Entry 8YNM (electron microscopy, 3.49 A resolution); this record covers chains B and I of the 11 polymer chains in the assembly.

== Chain B ==
Protein: Caspase-8 subunit p10
Organism: Homo sapiens
UniProtKB: Q14790 (CASP8_HUMAN); residue numbers follow UniProt; this construct covers 1-479
Chain sequence (479 residues; row label = number of the first residue in the row):
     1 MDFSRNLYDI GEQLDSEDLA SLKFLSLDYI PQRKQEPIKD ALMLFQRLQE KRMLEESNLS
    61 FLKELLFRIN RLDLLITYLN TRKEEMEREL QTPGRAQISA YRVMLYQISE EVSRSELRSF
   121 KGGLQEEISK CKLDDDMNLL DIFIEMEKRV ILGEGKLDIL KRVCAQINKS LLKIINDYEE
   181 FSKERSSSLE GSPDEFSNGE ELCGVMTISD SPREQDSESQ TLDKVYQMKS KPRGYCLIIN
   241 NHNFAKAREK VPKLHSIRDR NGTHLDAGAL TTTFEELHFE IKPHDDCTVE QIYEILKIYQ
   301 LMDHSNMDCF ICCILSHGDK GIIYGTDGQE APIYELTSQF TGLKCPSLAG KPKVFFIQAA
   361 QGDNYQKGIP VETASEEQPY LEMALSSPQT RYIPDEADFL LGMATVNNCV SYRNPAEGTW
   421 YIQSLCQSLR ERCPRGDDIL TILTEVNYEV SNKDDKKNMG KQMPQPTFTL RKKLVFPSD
Unresolved in the structure: 183-479
Sequence notes: engineered mutation Gly122 (Phe in Q14790), Gly123 (Leu in Q14790), Ala360 (Cys in Q14790), Ala374 (Asp in Q14790), Ala384 (Asp in Q14790)
UniProt features mapped onto this chain:
  - active site: His317
  - site: Asp216, Ser217 (Cleavage)
  - modified residue: Ser188 (Phosphoserine), Ser211 (Phosphoserine), Lys224 (N6-acetyllysine), Tyr334 (Phosphotyrosine), Tyr380 (Phosphotyrosine), Ser387 (Phosphoserine), Arg413 (Microbial infection: ADP-riboxanated arginine)
  - natural variant: Arg248 (R248W: In CASP8D), Asp285 (D285H: Associated with protection against breast cancer)
  - mutagenesis: Asp73 (D73A: Abolishes binding to FLASH. Induces NF-kappa-B activation), Tyr380 (Y380E: Phosphomimetic mutant which does not affect interaction with PIK3R1 or DISC-mediated processing; Y380F: Abolishes phosphorylation at this site ...), Ser387 (S387A: Impaired CDK1-mediated phosphorylation and enhanced apoptosis), Arg413 (R413A: Abolished ADP-riboxanation by C.violaceum CopC)
What the authors report for this chain:
  - mutagenesis - E12A/F122G/L123G, N70A/F122G/L123G, E110A/F122G/L123G: unchanged binding to CASP8 and FADD-like apoptosis regulator subunit p43 (chain I)

== Chain I ==
Protein: CASP8 and FADD-like apoptosis regulator subunit p43
Organism: Homo sapiens
UniProtKB: O15519 (CFLAR_HUMAN); numbering as in UniProt (aligned over 1-181)
Chain sequence (181 residues; row label = number of the first residue in the row):
     1 MSAEVIHQVE EALDTDEKEM LLFLCRDVAI DVVPPNVRDL LDILRERGKL SVGDLAELLY
    61 RVRRFDLLKR ILKMDRKAVE THLLRNPHLV SDYRVLMAEI GEDLDKSDVS SLIFLMKDYM
   121 GRGKISKEKS FLDLVVELEK LNLVAPDQLD LLEKCLKNIH RIDLKTKIQK YKQSVQGAGT
   181 S
Unresolved in the structure: 122-127, 177-181

== How chain B and chain I interact ==
Pairs across the interface (7; chain B residue first):
  Arg33(B) - Ser107(I)  hydrogen bond
  Glu50(B) - Arg161(I)  salt bridge
  Glu50(B) - Ile162(I)
  Glu50(B) - Asp163(I)
  Lys51(B) - Ile162(I)
  Arg52(B) - Ile162(I)
  Arg52(B) - Thr166(I)
Also at the interface, not in a pair above, chain I (6 interface residues in all): His160
Interface features reported in the paper:
  - hot spots on chain B (mutagenesis) - R33D/F122G/L123G, R52D/F122G/L123G: decreased binding to CASP8 and FADD-like apoptosis regulator subunit p43 (chain I)

== Overview ==
The interface between chain B and chain I involves 4 residues on one side and 6 on the other; the contacts
include 1 hydrogen bond and 1 salt bridge. Among the polar pairs are Glu50(B)-Arg161(I) and
Arg33(B)-Ser107(I). From the paper: R33D/F122G/L123G and R52D/F122G/L123G of chain B reduce binding to CASP8
and FADD-like apoptosis regulator subunit p43 (chain I); E12A/F122G/L123G, N70A/F122G/L123G and
E110A/F122G/L123G of chain B leave binding to CASP8 and FADD-like apoptosis regulator subunit p43 (chain I)
unchanged.
Chain B is Caspase-8 subunit p10 and chain I is CASP8 and FADD-like apoptosis regulator subunit p43, both from
Homo sapiens; the structure, Structure of the Caspase-8/cFLIP death effector domain assembly, was determined
by electron microscopy, deposited together with 8YM4, 8YM5, 8YM6, 8YNI, 8YNK, 8YNL and 8YNN.
